Entry 4V34 (X-ray diffraction, 3.10 A resolution); this record covers chain A.

# Chain A
Protein: Alanyl-tRNA-dependent L-alanyl- phophatidylglycerol synthase
Organism: Pseudomonas aeruginosa
Notes: EC 2.3.2.11; fragment: soluble domain
UniProt: Q9I537 (Q9I537_PSEAE); residues 543-881 here = UniProt positions 543-881
Chain sequence (342 residues; row label = number of the first residue in the row):
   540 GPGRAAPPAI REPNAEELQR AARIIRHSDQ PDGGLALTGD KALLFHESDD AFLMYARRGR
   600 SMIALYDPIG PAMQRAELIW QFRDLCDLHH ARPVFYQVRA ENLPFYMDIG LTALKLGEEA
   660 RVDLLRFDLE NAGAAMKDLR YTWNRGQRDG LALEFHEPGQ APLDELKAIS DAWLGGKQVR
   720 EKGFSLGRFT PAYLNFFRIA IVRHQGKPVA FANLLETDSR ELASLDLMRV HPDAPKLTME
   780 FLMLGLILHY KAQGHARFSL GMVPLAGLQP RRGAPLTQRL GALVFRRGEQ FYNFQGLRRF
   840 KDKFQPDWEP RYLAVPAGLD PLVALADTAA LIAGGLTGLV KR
Unresolved in the structure: 540-545, 713-720, 877-881
Modified residues: Mse-593, Mse-601, Mse-612, Mse-646, Mse-675, Mse-767, Mse-778, Mse-782, Mse-801 (selenomethionine; parent Met)
Construct notes: expression tag (540-542); engineered mutation Ala-671 (Lys in Q9I537), Ala-673 (Lys in Q9I537), Ala-674 (Glu in Q9I537)
Reported in the primary citation:
  - catalytic residues: Arg-768 (proposed by the authors, not directly observed)
  - mutagenesis - K676E, R684E, D765A, D765N, R768Q, R768S, F839A, K840Q, K840S: abolished catalytic activity
  - mutagenesis - Q636R, Q636W, E658R, E658W, K676S, N683D, N683S, R684S, R687S, S709A, S709N, E720Q, Y732A, S763N, F839L: decreased catalytic activity

# In short
The paper reports the catalytic residue Arg-768; Q636R, Q636W and E658R, among others, reduce catalytic
activity; 24 substitutions were tested in all.
Chain A is Alanyl-tRNA-dependent L-alanyl- phophatidylglycerol synthase (Pseudomonas aeruginosa); the
structure, The Structure of A-PGS from Pseudomonas aeruginosa (SeMet derivative), was determined by X-ray
diffraction (same publication as 4V35 and 4V36).
